4CT2 - chain A; structure by X-ray diffraction, 1.25 A resolution.

Chain A:
Molecule: 3-phosphoinositide-dependent protein kinase 1
Organism: Homo sapiens
Notes: EC 2.7.11.1; fragment: catalytic domain, residues 50-359
UniProtKB: O15530 (PDPK1_HUMAN); numbering as in UniProt (aligned over 50-359)
Chain sequence (311 residues; row label = number of the first residue in the row):
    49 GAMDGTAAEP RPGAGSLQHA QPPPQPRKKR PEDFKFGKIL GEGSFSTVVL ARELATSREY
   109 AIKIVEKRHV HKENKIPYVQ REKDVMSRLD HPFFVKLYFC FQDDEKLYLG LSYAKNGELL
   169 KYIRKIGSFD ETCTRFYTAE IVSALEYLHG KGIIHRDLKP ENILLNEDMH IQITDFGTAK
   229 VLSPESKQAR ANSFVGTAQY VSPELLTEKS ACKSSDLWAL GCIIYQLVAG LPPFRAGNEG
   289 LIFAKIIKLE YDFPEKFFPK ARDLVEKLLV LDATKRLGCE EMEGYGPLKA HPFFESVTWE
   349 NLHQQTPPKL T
Not modelled in the structure: 49-74, 119-123
Sequence notes: expression tag (49); engineered mutation V113 (Leu in O15530), V118 (Ile in O15530), H119 (Ile in O15530), I124 (Val in O15530), Q128 (Thr in O15530), K131 (Arg in O15530), C148 (Thr in O15530), L157 (Phe in O15530), G288 (Tyr in O15530), A292 (Gln in O15530)
Modified positions: S241 (phosphoserine; SEP)
Bound ions: Na+: D223 (together with ATP)
Ligand contacts:
  - ATP (adenosine-5'-triphosphate): L88, G89, E90, G91, S92, S94, V96, A109, K111, V143, L159, S160, Y161, A162, E166, L212, D223
  - dithiane diol (DTD): F242, V243, G244, T245, A246, V249, E287, F291
UniProt features mapped onto this chain:
  - active site: D205 (Proton acceptor)
  - binding site (ATP): S92 to S94, K111, S160 to A162, E166, E209, D223
  - modified residue: S241 (Phosphoserine), K304 (N6-acetyllysine), T354 (Phosphothreonine)
  - mutagenesis: S241 (S241A: No activation), A277 (A277V: 3-fold increase in kinase activity), T354 (T354A: Abolishes phosphorylation by MELK)

In short:
Chain A binds ATP and dithiane diol. Curated annotation (UniProt) lists active-site residue D205, 10
ATP-binding residues and 3 mutagenesis sites.
Chain A is 3-phosphoinositide-dependent protein kinase 1 (Homo sapiens); the structure, Human PDK1-PKCzeta
Kinase Chimera, was determined by X-ray diffraction (same publication as 4CT1).
